6D3I - chains A and D; structure by X-ray diffraction, 3.20 A resolution.

== Chain A (and D) ==
Protein: ftv7 dioxygenase
Source organism: Sphingobium herbicidovorans
Notes: chain D of this document is another copy of the same molecule, construct and numbering; everything in this record applies to it too
Sequence (295 residues; numbered 1 to 295; the number before each row is that of its first residue):
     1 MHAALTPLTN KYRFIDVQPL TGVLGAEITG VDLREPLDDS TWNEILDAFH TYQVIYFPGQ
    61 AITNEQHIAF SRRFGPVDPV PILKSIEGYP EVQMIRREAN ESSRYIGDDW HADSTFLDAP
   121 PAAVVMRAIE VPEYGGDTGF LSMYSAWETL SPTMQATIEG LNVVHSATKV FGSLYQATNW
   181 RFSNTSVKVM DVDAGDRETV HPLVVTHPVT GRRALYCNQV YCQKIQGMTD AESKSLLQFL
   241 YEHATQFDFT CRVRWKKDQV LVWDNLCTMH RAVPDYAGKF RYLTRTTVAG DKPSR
Not modelled in the structure: 1-9 (chain D: 1-10)
Bound ions: Co2+: His111, Asp113, His270 (together with 2-oxoglutaric acid)
Residues lining bound ligands: 2-oxoglutaric acid (AKG): Ile95, Ile106, Gly107, His111, Asp113, Met126, Thr138, Trp263, His270, Ala272, Arg281, Arg285

== How chain A and chain D interact ==
Contacting residue pairs - 31 pairs, chain A then chain D:
  Asn10(A) - Glu133(D)
  Pro19(A) - Glu133(D)
  Pro19(A) - Tyr134(D)  hydrophobic
  Pro19(A) - Arg254(D)  hydrogen bond (backbone-side chain)
  Leu20(A) - Arg254(D)
  Thr21(A) - Tyr134(D)
  Thr21(A) - Arg252(D)
  Thr21(A) - Asp275(D)
  Gly22(A) - Asp275(D)  hydrogen bond (backbone-side chain)
  Trp110(A) - Phe247(D)  hydrophobic
  Glu133(A) - Gln18(D)
  Tyr134(A) - Pro19(D)
  Asp137(A) - Leu20(D)
  Gly139(A) - Phe247(D)
  Glu242(A) - Glu242(D)
  Phe247(A) - Thr250(D)
  Phe247(A) - Arg252(D)
  Asp248(A) - Arg271(D)  salt bridge
  Asp248(A) - Pro274(D)
  Thr250(A) - Phe247(D)
  Thr250(A) - Arg252(D)  hydrogen bond
  Arg252(A) - Thr21(D)
  Arg252(A) - Phe247(D)
  Arg252(A) - Thr250(D)  hydrogen bond (side chain-backbone)
  Arg254(A) - Pro19(D)  hydrogen bond (side chain-backbone)
  Arg271(A) - Asp248(D)  salt bridge
  Val273(A) - Phe247(D)  hydrophobic
  Pro274(A) - Asp248(D)
  Asp275(A) - Thr21(D)
  Asp275(A) - Gly22(D)  hydrogen bond (side chain-backbone)
  Asp275(A) - Val23(D)
Other interface residues (no listed pair), chain A (24 interface residues in all): Gln18, Tyr52, Gly135, Cys251
Other interface residues (no listed pair), chain D (23 interface residues in all): Trp110, Gly135, Asp137, Gly139, Cys251, Val273

== Summary ==
The interface between chain A and chain D involves 24 residues on one side and 23 on the other; the contacts
include 6 hydrogen bonds and 2 salt bridges. Among the polar pairs are Asp248(A)-Arg271(D), Pro19(A)-Arg254(D)
and Gly22(A)-Asp275(D). Ligands of chain A: 2-oxoglutaric acid.
Chain A and chain D are both ftv7 dioxygenase (Sphingobium herbicidovorans); the structure, ftv7 dioxygenase
with 2,4-D bound, was determined by X-ray diffraction (same publication as 6D0O, 6D1O, 6D3H, 6D3J and 6D3M).
